PDB entry 4FIP | X-ray diffraction, 2.69 A resolution | chains F and H of the 8 polymer chains in the assembly

# Chain F
Protein: Protein SUS1
Organism: Saccharomyces cerevisiae
UniProt: Q6WNK7 (SUS1_YEAST); numbering as in UniProt (aligned over 1-96)
Chain sequence (96 residues; row label = number of the first residue in the row):
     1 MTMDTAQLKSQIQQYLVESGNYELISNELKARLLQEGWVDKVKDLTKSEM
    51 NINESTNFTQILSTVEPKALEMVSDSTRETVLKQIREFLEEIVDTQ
Not modelled in the structure: 1-5, 96
Swiss-Prot annotation at these positions:
  - cross-link: K68 (Glycyl lysine isopeptide (Lys-Gly) (interchain with G-Cter in ubiquitin))
  - mutagenesis: E18 to G20 (In sus1-10; dissociates from TREX-2 while leaving its interaction with SAGA intact), G37 to W38 (In sus1-11; impairs binding to both TREX-2 and SAGA), V73 to D75 (In sus1-12; dissociates from TREX-2 while leaving its interaction with SAGA intact)

# Chain H
Protein: SAGA-associated factor 73
Organism: Saccharomyces cerevisiae
UniProt: P53165 (SGF73_YEAST); numbering as in UniProt (aligned over 1-96)
Chain sequence (96 residues; each row starts with the number of its first residue):
     1 MRSGDAEIKGIKPKVIEEYSLSQGSGPSNDSWKSLMSSAKDTPLQYDHMN
    51 RESLKKYFNPNAQLIEDPLDKPIQYRVCEKCGKPLALTAIVDHLEN
Not modelled in the structure: 1-5, 22-29
Swiss-Prot annotation at these positions:
  - binding site (Zn(2+)): C78, C81, H93
Ion coordination: Zn2+: C78, C81, H93

# Interface between chain F and chain H
Contacting residue pairs (20; chain F residue first):
  L8(F) with G10(H)
  Q11(F) with I11(H)
  Y15(F) with I11(H), hydrophobic; I16(H); Y19(H)
  S19(F) with E18(H)
  K30(F) with D47(H), salt bridge
  E90(F) with K12(H)
  E91(F) with K12(H)
  I92(F) with I11(H); K12(H), hydrogen bond (backbone-backbone); V15(H), hydrophobic
  V93(F) with I8(H), hydrophobic; G10(H); K12(H), hydrogen bond (backbone-side chain)
  D94(F) with K9(H); G10(H), hydrogen bond (backbone-backbone); K12(H)
  T95(F) with E7(H); K9(H)
Interface residues without a listed pair, chain F (14 interface residues in all): Q14, E18, K43
Interface residues without a listed pair, chain H (14 interface residues in all): P13, H48, D70

# In short
Chain F and chain H each contribute 14 residues to their interface; the contacts include 3 hydrogen bonds and
1 salt bridge. Among the polar pairs are K30(F)-D47(H), V93(F)-K12(H) and I92(F)-K12(H). From UniProt: 8
mutagenesis sites on chain F; 3 Zn2+-binding residues on chain H.
Chain F is Protein SUS1 and chain H is SAGA-associated factor 73, both from Saccharomyces cerevisiae; the
structure, Structure of the SAGA Ubp8(S144N)/Sgf11(1-72, Delta-ZnF)/Sus1/Sgf73 DUB module, was determined by
X-ray diffraction (same publication as 4FJC and 4FK5).
